PDB entry 8PBL | electron microscopy, 2.87 A resolution | chains E and G of the 8 polymer chains in the assembly

== Chain E ==
Molecule: DNA-directed RNA polymerase subunit alpha
Organism: Escherichia coli
Notes: EC 2.7.7.6
UniProt: A0A5B9AW69 (A0A5B9AW69_ECOLX); numbering as in UniProt (aligned over 1-235)
Amino-acid sequence (239 residues; numbered 1 to 239; the number before each row is that of its first residue):
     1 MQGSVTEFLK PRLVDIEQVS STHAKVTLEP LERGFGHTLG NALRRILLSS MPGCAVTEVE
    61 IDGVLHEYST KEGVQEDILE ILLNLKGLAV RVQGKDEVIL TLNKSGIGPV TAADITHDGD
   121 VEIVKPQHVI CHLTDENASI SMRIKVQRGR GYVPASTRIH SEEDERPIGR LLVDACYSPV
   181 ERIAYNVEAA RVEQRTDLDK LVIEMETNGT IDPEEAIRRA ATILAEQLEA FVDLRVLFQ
Unresolved in the structure: 1-3, 159-168, 234-239
Construct notes: expression tag (236-239)

== Chain G ==
Molecule: DNA-directed RNA polymerase subunit beta'
Organism: Escherichia coli
Notes: EC 2.7.7.6
UniProt: P0A8T8 (RPOC_ECO57); numbering as in UniProt (aligned over 1-1407)
Amino-acid sequence (1407 residues; row label = number of the first residue in the row):
     1 MKDLLKFLKA QTKTEEFDAI KIALASPDMI RSWSFGEVKK PETINYRTFK PERDGLFCAR
    61 IFGPVKDYEC LCGKYKRLKH RGVICEKCGV EVTQTKVRRE RMGHIELASP TAHIWFLKSL
   121 PSRIGLLLDM PLRDIERVLY FESYVVIEGG MTNLERQQIL TEEQYLDALE EFGDEFDAKM
   181 GAEAIQALLK SMDLEQECEQ LREELNETNS ETKRKKLTKR IKLLEAFVQS GNKPEWMILT
   241 VLPVLPPDLR PLVPLDGGRF ATSDLNDLYR RVINRNNRLK RLLDLAAPDI IVRNEKRMLQ
   301 EAVDALLDNG RRGRAITGSN KRPLKSLADM IKGKQGRFRQ NLLGKRVDYS GRSVITVGPY
   361 LRLHQCGLPK KMALELFKPF IYGKLELRGL ATTIKAAKKM VEREEAVVWD ILDEVIREHP
   421 VLLNRAPTLH RLGIQAFEPV LIEGKAIQLH PLVCAAYNAD FDGDQMAVHV PLTLEAQLEA
   481 RALMMSTNNI LSPANGEPII VPSQDVVLGL YYMTRDCVNA KGEGMVLTGP KEAERLYRSG
   541 LASLHARVKV RITEYEKDAN GELVAKTSLK DTTVGRAILW MIVPKGLPYS IVNQALGKKA
   601 ISKMLNTCYR ILGLKPTVIF ADQIMYTGFA YAARSGASVG IDDMVIPEKK HEIISEAEAE
   661 VAEIQEQFQS GLVTAGERYN KVIDIWAAAN DRVSKAMMDN LQTETVINRD GQEEKQVSFN
   721 SIYMMADSGA RGSAAQIRQL AGMRGLMAKP DGSIIETPIT ANFREGLNVL QYFISTHGAR
   781 KGLADTALKT ANSGYLTRRL VDVAQDLVVT EDDCGTHEGI MMTPVIEGGD VKEPLRDRVL
   841 GRVTAEDVLK PGTADILVPR NTLLHEQWCD LLEENSVDAV KVRSVVSCDT DFGVCAHCYG
   901 RDLARGHIIN KGEAIGVIAA QSIGEPGTQL TMRTFHIGGA ASRAAAESSI QVKNKGSIKL
   961 SNVKSVVNSS GKLVITSRNT ELKLIDEFGR TKESYKVPYG AVLAKGDGEQ VAGGETVANW
  1021 DPHTMPVITE VSGFVRFTDM IDGQTITRQT DELTGLSSLV VLDSAERTAG GKDLRPALKI
  1081 VDAQGNDVLI PGTDMPAQYF LPGKAIVQLE DGVQISSGDT LARIPQESGG TKDITGGLPR
  1141 VADLFEARRP KEPAILAEIS GIVSFGKETK GKRRLVITPV DGSDPYEEMI PKWRQLNVFE
  1201 GERVERGDVI SDGPEAPHDI LRLRGVHAVT RYIVNEVQDV YRLQGVKIND KHIEVIVRQM
  1261 LRKATIVNAG SSDFLEGEQV EYSRVKIANR ELEANGKVGA TYSRDLLGIT KASLATESFI
  1321 SAASFQETTR VLTEAAVAGK RDELRGLKEN VIVGRLIPAG TGYAYHQDRM RRRAAGEAPA
  1381 APQVTAEDAS ASLAELLNAG LGGSDNE
Unresolved in the structure: 1-15, 933-947, 1127-1135, 1180-1183, 1374-1407
Metal / ion sites: Zn2+ site 1: Cys70, Cys72, Cys85, Cys88; Zn2+ site 2: Cys814, Cys888, Cys895, Cys898
Swiss-Prot annotation at these positions:
  - binding site (Zn(2+)): Cys70, Cys72, Cys85, Cys88, Cys814, Cys888, Cys895, Cys898
  - binding site (Mg(2+)): Asp460, Asp462, Asp464
  - modified residue: Lys972 (N6-acetyllysine)

== Chain E / chain G interface ==
Pairs across the interface (28):
  Arg44(E) - Arg538(G)
  Leu48(E) - Arg535(G)
  Leu48(E) - Arg538(G)
  Leu48(E) - Ser539(G)
  Leu79(E) - Val526(G)  hydrophobic
  Glu80(E) - Arg551(G)  salt bridge
  Glu80(E) - Leu569(G)
  Leu83(E) - Val526(G)
  Leu83(E) - Leu527(G)
  Leu83(E) - Thr528(G)
  Leu83(E) - Arg551(G)
  Asn84(E) - Arg551(G)  hydrogen bond
  Tyr152(E) - Glu532(G)  hydrogen bond
  Tyr152(E) - Leu536(G)  hydrophobic
  Tyr152(E) - Leu541(G)  hydrophobic
  Asp174(E) - Met525(G)
  Val180(E) - Arg535(G)  hydrogen bond (backbone-side chain)
  Glu181(E) - Lys531(G)
  Glu181(E) - Arg535(G)  salt bridge
  Arg182(E) - Lys531(G)
  Arg182(E) - Glu534(G)  salt bridge
  Arg182(E) - Met581(G)  hydrogen bond
  Glu193(E) - Ala406(G)
  Glu193(E) - Trp409(G)  hydrogen bond (backbone-side chain)
  Gln194(E) - Trp409(G)  hydrogen bond
  Thr196(E) - Lys370(G)
  Thr196(E) - Glu443(G)  hydrogen bond
  Glu206(E) - Lys531(G)  salt bridge
Also at the interface, not in a pair above, chain E (21 interface residues in all): Ser49, Lys86, Pro154, Ile183, Tyr185, Arg191
Also at the interface, not in a pair above, chain G (21 interface residues in all): Glu404, Leu441

== Summary ==
Chain E and chain G each contribute 21 residues to their interface; the contacts include 7 hydrogen bonds and
4 salt bridges. Polar contacts include Glu80(E)-Arg551(G), Glu181(E)-Arg535(G) and Arg182(E)-Glu534(G). From
UniProt: 8 Zn2+-binding residues and 3 Mg2+-binding residues on chain G.
Here chain E is DNA-directed RNA polymerase subunit alpha and chain G is DNA-directed RNA polymerase subunit
beta', both from Escherichia coli. Entry 8PBL (E. coli RNA polymerase elongation complex stalled at thymine
dimer lesion) was determined by electron microscopy.
